6THC - chains A and B; structure by X-ray diffraction, 2.03 A resolution.

Chain A (and B):
Protein: Coenzyme A biosynthesis bifunctional protein CoaBC
Source organism: Mycolicibacterium smegmatis
Notes: EC 4.1.1.36, 6.3.2.5; chain B of this document is another copy of the same molecule, construct and numbering; everything in this record applies to it too
UniProtKB: A0QWT2 (A0QWT2_MYCS2); residues 186-414 here = UniProt positions 186-414
Sequence (237 residues; row label = number of the first residue in the row):
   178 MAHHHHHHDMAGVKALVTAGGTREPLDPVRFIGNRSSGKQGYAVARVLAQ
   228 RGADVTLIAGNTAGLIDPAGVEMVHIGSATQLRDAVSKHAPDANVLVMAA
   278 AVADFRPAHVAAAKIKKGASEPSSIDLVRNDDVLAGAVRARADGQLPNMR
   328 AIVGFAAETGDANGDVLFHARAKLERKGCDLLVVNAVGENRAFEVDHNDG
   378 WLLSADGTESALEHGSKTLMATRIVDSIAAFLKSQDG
Disordered / not traced: 178-183, 295-298, 365-375, 413-414 (chain B: 178-183, 337-342, 413-414)
Sequence notes: initiating methionine (178); expression tag (179-185)
Ion coordination: Ca2+: Asp281 (together with CTP)
Ligand contacts:
  - CTP (cytidine-5'-triphosphate), molecule 1: Arg207, Lys291, Ile292, Lys293, Lys294
  - CTP, molecule 2: Met275, Ala277, Val279, Ala280, Asp281, Asn307, Asp308, Asp309, Val310, Leu311, Gly331, Phe332, Ala333, Lys350, Lys354
  - N9N ((4-hydroxyphenyl)-[2,3,4-tris(oxidanyl)phenyl]methanone), molecule 1: Glu201, Ile209, Ala280, Asp281, Phe282, Leu304
  - N9N, molecule 2: Leu203, Arg207, Ile292, Pro299, Ile302
Curated features (UniProtKB/Swiss-Prot):
  - binding site (CTP): Met275 to Ala277, Asp281, Lys291, Lys293, Lys294, Asp308 to Leu311, Phe332, Lys350, Lys354
What the authors report for this chain:
  - Ca2+ coordination: Asp281
  - binding site for N9N: Leu203, Arg207, Ile209, Asp281, Phe282, His286, Ile292, Pro299, Ile302, Asp303, Leu304
  - allosteric site: Arg207, Asn211, Ala280, Asp281, Ile292, Lys293, Lys294
  - conformationally variable residues (side-chain flip): Arg207, Phe282
  - contacts within the chain: Arg207-Ile292 (backbone contact), Asp204-Arg207

Chain A / chain B interface:
Contacting residue pairs - 41 pairs, chain A then chain B:
  Arg200(A) - Arg212(B)
  Pro205(A) - Arg212(B)  hydrogen bond (backbone-side chain)
  Val206(A) - Asn211(B)
  Val206(A) - Arg212(B)  hydrogen bond (backbone-backbone)
  Arg207(A) - Gly210(B)
  Arg207(A) - Asp281(B)  salt bridge
  Phe208(A) - Phe208(B)  hydrophobic
  Phe208(A) - Ile209(B)
  Phe208(A) - Gly210(B)  hydrogen bond (backbone-backbone)
  Phe208(A) - Asn211(B)
  Phe208(A) - Arg212(B)
  Ile209(A) - Leu203(B)  hydrophobic
  Ile209(A) - Phe208(B)
  Ile209(A) - Ile302(B)  hydrophobic
  Gly210(A) - Arg207(B)
  Gly210(A) - Phe208(B)  hydrogen bond (backbone-backbone)
  Asn211(A) - Val206(B)
  Asn211(A) - Phe208(B)
  Arg212(A) - Arg200(B)
  Arg212(A) - Pro205(B)
  Arg212(A) - Val206(B)  hydrogen bond (backbone-backbone)
  Arg212(A) - Phe208(B)
  Asp281(A) - Arg207(B)  salt bridge
  Asp281(A) - Lys294(B)
  Phe282(A) - Lys294(B)
  Phe282(A) - Pro299(B)  hydrophobic
  Lys293(A) - Ala334(B)
  Lys293(A) - Glu335(B)  salt bridge
  Ser300(A) - Asp303(B)
  Ser300(A) - Leu304(B)  hydrogen bond (backbone-backbone)
  Ser301(A) - Ser301(B)
  Ser301(A) - Ile302(B)  hydrogen bond (side chain-backbone)
  Ser301(A) - Asp303(B)
  Ile302(A) - Ser301(B)
  Ile302(A) - Ile302(B)  hydrogen bond (backbone-backbone)
  Asp303(A) - Ser301(B)  hydrogen bond
  Leu304(A) - Pro299(B)
  Leu304(A) - Ser300(B)
  Leu304(A) - Ile302(B)  hydrophobic
  Arg306(A) - Gly295(B)  hydrogen bond (side chain-backbone)
  Arg306(A) - Ser297(B)  hydrogen bond (side chain-backbone)
Also at the interface, not in a pair above, chain A (25 interface residues in all): Pro202, Leu203, Pro299, Val305, Ala334, Glu335, Lys350
Also at the interface, not in a pair above, chain B (28 interface residues in all): Pro202, Phe282, Lys291, Lys293, Ala296, Arg306
The authors on this interface:
  - pairs named by the authors: Arg207(B)-Asp281(A)

Summary:
25 residues of chain A and 28 residues of chain B are in contact, with 11 hydrogen bonds and 3 salt bridges.
Among the polar pairs are Arg207(A)-Asp281(B), Lys293(A)-Glu335(B) and Pro205(A)-Arg212(B). The authors report
a contact between Arg207(B) and Asp281(A). The paper reports a binding site for N9N at Leu203(A), Arg207(A)
and Ile209(A) among others; Ca2+ coordination by Asp281(A).
Both chains are Coenzyme A biosynthesis bifunctional protein CoaBC (Mycolicibacterium smegmatis). Entry 6THC
(Crystal structure of Mycobacterium smegmatis CoaB in complex with CTP and
(4-hydroxyphenyl)(2,3,4-trihydroxyphenyl)methanone) was determined by X-ray diffraction (same publication as
6TH2).
